1S4Y - chains B and D of the 4 polymer chains in the assembly; structure by X-ray diffraction, 2.30 A resolution.

# Chain B (and D)
Protein: Inhibin beta A chain
Source organism: Homo sapiens
Notes: chain D of this document is another copy of the same molecule, construct and numbering; everything in this record applies to it too
Reference sequence: P08476 (INHBA_HUMAN); residues 1-116 here correspond to UniProt positions 311-426 (UniProt number = residue number + 310)
Sequence (116 residues; row label = number of the first residue in the row):
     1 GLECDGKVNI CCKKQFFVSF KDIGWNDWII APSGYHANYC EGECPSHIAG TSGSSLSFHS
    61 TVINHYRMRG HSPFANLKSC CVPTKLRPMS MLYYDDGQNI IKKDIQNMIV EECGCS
Not modelled in the structure: 6-7, 70-72 (chain D: 1-3, 50-57, 71-79)
Cystine bridges: C4-C12, C11-C81, C40-C113, C44-C115

# Chain B / chain D interface
Disulfides between the chains: C80(B)-C80(D)
Residue-residue contacts (34):
  V18(B) - V62(D)  hydrophobic
  I23(B) - Y66(D)
  W25(B) - F58(D)  hydrophobic
  W25(B) - H65(D)
  W28(B) - F58(D)  hydrophobic
  Y35(B) - V62(D)
  A37(B) - H59(D)  hydrogen bond (backbone-side chain)
  N38(B) - H59(D)  hydrogen bond (backbone-side chain)
  F58(B) - F20(D)  hydrophobic
  F58(B) - W25(D)  hydrophobic
  F58(B) - W28(D)  hydrophobic
  F58(B) - Y35(D)
  F58(B) - M91(D)  hydrophobic
  F58(B) - M108(D)  hydrophobic
  H59(B) - N38(D)  hydrogen bond (side chain-backbone)
  H59(B) - N107(D)
  H59(B) - M108(D)
  H59(B) - V110(D)
  T61(B) - W25(D)
  V62(B) - W25(D)  hydrophobic
  V62(B) - Y35(D)
  H65(B) - I23(D)  hydrogen bond (side chain-backbone)
  H65(B) - W25(D)  hydrogen bond
  Y66(B) - F16(D)  hydrophobic
  Y66(B) - I23(D)  hydrophobic
  F74(B) - Y39(D)  hydrophobic
  C80(B) - C80(D)  disulfide
  V82(B) - S116(D)
  I105(B) - F58(D)  hydrophobic
  N107(B) - H59(D)
  M108(B) - F58(D)  hydrophobic
  M108(B) - H59(D)
  V110(B) - H59(D)
  S116(B) - V82(D)
Also at the interface, not in a pair above, chain B (29 interface residues in all): D22, I63, P73, L77, K78, S79, M91, I109
Also at the interface, not in a pair above, chain D (25 interface residues in all): V18, D22, I29, A37, C40

# Summary
29 residues of chain B and 25 residues of chain D are in contact, with 1 disulfide bond and 5 hydrogen bonds.
Polar contacts include A37(B)-H59(D), N38(B)-H59(D) and H65(B)-I23(D).
Both chains are Inhibin beta A chain (Homo sapiens). Entry 1S4Y (Crystal structure of the activin/actrIIb
extracellular domain) was determined by X-ray diffraction.
